Entry 4F8P (X-ray diffraction, 2.05 A resolution); this record covers chain A.

Chain A:
Molecule: pH 6 antigen
From: Yersinia pestis
UniProt: P31522 (PSAA_YERPE); the construct has insertions or renumbered stretches relative to UniProt, so the offset changes along the chain: 2-115 = UniProt 45-158; 120-137 = UniProt 27-44
Sequence (145 residues; row label = number of the first residue in the row):
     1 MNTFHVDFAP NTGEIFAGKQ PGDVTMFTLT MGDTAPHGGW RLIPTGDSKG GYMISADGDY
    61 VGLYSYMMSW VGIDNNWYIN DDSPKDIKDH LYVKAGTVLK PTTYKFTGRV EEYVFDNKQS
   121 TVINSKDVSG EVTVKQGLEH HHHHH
Unresolved in the structure: 1-2, 144-145
Sequence notes: expression tag (1, 138-145); linker (116-119)
Ligand contacts:
  - beta-D-galactopyranose (GAL): Arg-41, Val-71, Asp-74, Asn-76, Tyr-78, Asn-80, Tyr-113, Phe-115, Ser-120
  - tert-butyl formate (TBF): Gln-136, Gly-137, Leu-138

In short:
Ligands of chain A: beta-D-galactopyranose and tert-butyl formate.
Chain A is pH 6 antigen (Yersinia pestis); the structure, X-ray structure of PsaA from Yersinia pestis, in
complex with galactose, was determined by X-ray diffraction, deposited together with 4F8L, 4F8N and 4F8O.
